Entry 9E1L (electron microscopy, 3.15 A resolution); this record covers chains C and J of the 11 polymer chains in the assembly.

== Chain C ==
Molecule: Histone H2A type 1
From: Xenopus laevis
Reference sequence: P06897 (H2A1_XENLA); residues 0-129 here correspond to UniProt positions 1-130 (UniProt number = residue number + 1)
Sequence (130 residues; numbered 0 to 129; the number before each row is that of its first residue; numbering starts at 0):
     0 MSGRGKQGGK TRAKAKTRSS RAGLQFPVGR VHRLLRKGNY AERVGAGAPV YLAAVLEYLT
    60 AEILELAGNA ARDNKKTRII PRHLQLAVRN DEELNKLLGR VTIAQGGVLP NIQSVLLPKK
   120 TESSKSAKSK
Not modelled in the structure: 0-9, 119-129
Construct notes: conflict Arg99 (Gly100 in P06897), Ser123 (Ala124 in P06897)
Curated features (UniProtKB/Swiss-Prot):
  - modified residue: Ser1 (N-acetylserine), Lys5 (N6-(2-hydroxyisobutyryl)lysine), Lys9 (N6-(2-hydroxyisobutyryl)lysine), Lys36 (N6-(2-hydroxyisobutyryl)lysine), Lys74 (N6-(2-hydroxyisobutyryl)lysine), Lys75 (N6-(2-hydroxyisobutyryl)lysine), Lys95 (N6-(2-hydroxyisobutyryl)lysine), Gln104 (N5-methylglutamine), Lys118 (N6-(2-hydroxyisobutyryl)lysine)
  - cross-link (Glycyl lysine isopeptide (Lys-Gly)): Lys13 (interchain with G-Cter in ubiquitin), Lys15 (interchain with G-Cter in ubiquitin), Lys119 (interchain with G-Cter in ubiquitin)

== Chain J ==
Molecule: 152-nt DNA strand
From: Homo sapiens
Sequence (152 nucleotides; each row starts with the number of its first residue; numbers below 1 keep their minus sign (DC-75 is residue -75)):
   -75 CCCTGGAGAA TCCCGGTGCC GAGGCCGCTC AATTGGTCGT AGACAGCTCT AGCACCGCTT
   -15 AAACGCACGT ACGCGCTGTC CCCCGCGTTT TAACCGCCAA GGGGATTACT CCCTAGTCTC
    45 CAGGCACGTG TCAGATATAT ACATCCTGTG CA
Not modelled in the structure: -75

== How chain C and chain J interact ==
Residue-residue contacts (15; chain C residue first):
  Arg11(C) - DT-42(J)  base contact
  Arg11(C) - DG-41(J)  phosphate contact
  Lys13(C) - DT-42(J)  phosphate contact
  Ala14(C) - DT-43(J)  phosphate contact
  Ala14(C) - DT-42(J)  phosphate contact
  Lys15(C) - DT-43(J)  phosphate contact
  Lys15(C) - DT-42(J)  hydrogen bond to the phosphate
  Thr16(C) - DT-43(J)  phosphate contact
  Arg17(C) - DT-43(J)  salt bridge to the phosphate
  Arg20(C) - DT-42(J)  salt bridge to the phosphate
  Gly28(C) - DT-43(J)  phosphate contact
  Arg29(C) - DA-44(J)  phosphate contact
  Arg32(C) - DA-44(J)  salt bridge to the phosphate
  Arg42(C) - DA-35(J)  sugar contact
  Arg77(C) - DA-54(J)  hydrogen bond to the sugar
Also at the interface, not in a pair above, chain C (14 interface residues in all): Thr10, Ala12
Also at the interface, not in a pair above, chain J (7 interface residues in all): DA-45

== Overview ==
14 residues of chain C face 7 of chain J across their interface; the contacts include 2 hydrogen bonds and 3
salt bridges. Among the polar pairs are Arg77(C)-DA-54(J), Lys15(C)-DT-42(J) and Arg17(C)-DT-43(J).
Chain C is Histone H2A type 1 (Xenopus laevis) and chain J is a 152-nt DNA strand (Homo sapiens); the
structure, Snf2h bound nucleosome complex - ClassA1, was determined by electron microscopy together with 9E1M,
9E1N, 9E1O, 9E1P, 9E1Q, 9E1R and 4 further entries from the same study.
